PDB entry 6Z24 | X-ray diffraction, 1.25 A resolution | chain A

Chain A:
Protein: Carbapenem-hydrolyzing beta-lactamase KPC
Source organism: Klebsiella pneumoniae
Notes: EC 3.5.2.6
UniProtKB: Q9F663 (BLKPC_KLEPN); the author numbering skips numbers that UniProt does not, so the offset changes along the chain: 25-57 = UniProt 25-57; 59-252 = UniProt 58-251; 254-295 = UniProt 252-293
Amino-acid sequence (290 residues; numbered 4 to 295; 2 numbers in that range are skipped by the numbering (no residue carries them; nothing is unmodelled there); the number before each row is that of its first residue):
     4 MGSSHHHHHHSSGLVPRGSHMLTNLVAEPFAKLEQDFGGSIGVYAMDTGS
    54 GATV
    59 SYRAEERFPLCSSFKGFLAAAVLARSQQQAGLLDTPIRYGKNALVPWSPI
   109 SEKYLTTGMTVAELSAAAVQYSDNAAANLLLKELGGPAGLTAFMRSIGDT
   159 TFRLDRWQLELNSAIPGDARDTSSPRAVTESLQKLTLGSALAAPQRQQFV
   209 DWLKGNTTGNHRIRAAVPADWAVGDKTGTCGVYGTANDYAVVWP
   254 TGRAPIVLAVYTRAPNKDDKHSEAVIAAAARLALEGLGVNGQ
Disordered / not traced: 4-22, 166-172, 270-274, 295
Differences from the reference sequence: initiating methionine (4); expression tag (5-24); engineered mutation Gln166 (Glu165 in Q9F663)
Disulfides: Cys69-Cys238
Covalent attachments: acylated ceftazidime (CAZ) linked to Ser70
Residues lining bound ligands: acylated ceftazidime (CAZ): Cys69, Lys73, Trp105, Ser130, Asn132, Thr216, Arg220, Lys234, Thr235, Gly236, Thr237, Cys238, Gly239, Val240
From the paper describing this entry:
  - binding site for acylated ceftazidime: Ser70, Trp105, Ser130, Asn132, Thr216, Thr235, Thr237, Val240
  - catalytic residues: Ser70, Thr237
  - conformationally variable residues (loop rearrangement, order/disorder transition, side-chain flip): Trp105, Trp165 to Asn170, Gln166 to Ala172, Gly239 to Thr243, Lys270 to His274

In short:
Acylated ceftazidime is covalently linked to Ser70. From the paper: catalytic residues Ser70 and Thr237; a
binding site for acylated ceftazidime at Ser70, Trp105 and Ser130 among others.
Chain A is Carbapenem-hydrolyzing beta-lactamase KPC (Klebsiella pneumoniae); the structure, Acylenzyme
complex of ceftazidime bound to deacylation mutant KPC-2 (E166Q), was determined by X-ray diffraction,
deposited together with 6Z21, 6Z22, 6Z23 and 6Z25.
